Entry 7KTL (X-ray diffraction, 1.42 A resolution); this record covers chains A and P of the 4 polymer chains in the assembly.

# Chain A
Name: DNA-directed DNA/RNA polymerase mu
From: Homo sapiens
Notes: EC 2.7.7.7
UniProt: Q9NP87 (DPOLM_HUMAN); residue numbers follow UniProt; this construct covers 132-397, 410-494
Amino-acid sequence (356 residues; numbered 127 to 494; 12 numbers in that range are skipped by the numbering (no residue carries them; nothing is unmodelled there); the number before each row is that of its first residue):
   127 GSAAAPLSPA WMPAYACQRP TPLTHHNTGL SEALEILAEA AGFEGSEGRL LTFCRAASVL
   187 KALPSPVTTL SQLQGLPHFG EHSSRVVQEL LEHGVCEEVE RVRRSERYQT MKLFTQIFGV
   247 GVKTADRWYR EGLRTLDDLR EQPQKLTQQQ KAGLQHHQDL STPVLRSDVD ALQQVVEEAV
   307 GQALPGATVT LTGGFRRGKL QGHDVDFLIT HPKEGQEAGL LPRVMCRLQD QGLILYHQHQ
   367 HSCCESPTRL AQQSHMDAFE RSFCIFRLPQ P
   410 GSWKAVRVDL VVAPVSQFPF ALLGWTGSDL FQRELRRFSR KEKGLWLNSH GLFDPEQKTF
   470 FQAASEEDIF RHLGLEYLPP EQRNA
Unresolved in the structure: 127-136, 365-384
Sequence notes: expression tag (127-131); conflict Gly410 (Pro in Q9NP87); engineered mutation Asp438 (Lys in Q9NP87)
Ion coordination: Mn2+ site 1 near His152 (its only coordinating residue here); Mn2+ site 2: His208 (shared with 1 residue of chain D); Mn2+ site 3 near His219 (its only coordinating residue here); Na+: Thr241, Ile243, Val246 (shared with DT3(P) of chain P); Mn2+ site 4: Asp330, Asp332 (together with pyrophosphate) (shared with 8OG_5(P) of chain P); Mn2+ site 5: Asp330, Asp332, Asp418 (shared with DA4(P), 8OG_5(P) of chain P); Mn2+ site 6: Glu386, His459
Small-molecule neighbours: pyrophosphate (PPV): Gly319, Gly320, Arg323, Lys325, Gly328, His329, Asp330, Asp332
What the authors report for this chain:
  - Mn2+ coordination through a water molecule: Asp438
  - mutagenesis - R445A: increased catalytic activity on dGTP misinsertion
  - mutagenesis - Q441A: unchanged catalytic activity on 8-oxodGTP

# Chain P
Molecule: 5-nt DNA strand
Sequence (5 nucleotides; numbered 1 to 5; the number before each row is that of its first residue):
     1 CGTAG
Modified positions: 8OG (8-oxo-2'-deoxy-guanosine-5'-monophosphate) at position 5
Ion coordination: Na+: DT3 (shared with Thr241(A), Ile243(A), Val246(A) of chain A); Mn2+ site 1: DA4, 8OG_5 (shared with Asp330(A), Asp332(A), Asp418(A) of chain A); Mn2+ site 2: 8OG_5 (together with pyrophosphate) (shared with Asp330(A), Asp332(A) of chain A)

# Interface between chain A and chain P
Contacting residue pairs - 33 pairs, chain A then chain P:
  Ile243(A) with DT3(P), phosphate contact
  Phe244(A) with DT3(P), phosphate contact
  Gly245(A) with DG2(P), phosphate contact; DT3(P), hydrogen bond to the phosphate
  Val246(A) with DG2(P), hydrogen bond to the phosphate; DT3(P), hydrogen bond to the phosphate
  Gly247(A) with DG2(P), hydrogen bond to the phosphate
  Lys249(A) with DC1(P), phosphate contact; DG2(P), phosphate contact
  Thr250(A) with DC1(P), hydrogen bond to the phosphate; DG2(P), hydrogen bond to the phosphate
  Gln275(A) with DG2(P), sugar contact
  Gly319(A) with 8OG_5(P), phosphate contact
  Arg323(A) with 8OG_5(P), hydrogen bond to the phosphate
  His329(A) with DA4(P), salt bridge to the phosphate; 8OG_5(P), phosphate contact
  Asp330(A) with 8OG_5(P), phosphate contact
  Asp332(A) with DA4(P), phosphate contact; 8OG_5(P), phosphate contact
  Phe389(A) with DT3(P), sugar contact; DA4(P), sugar contact
  Arg416(A) with DT3(P), phosphate contact; DA4(P), salt bridge to the phosphate
  Asp418(A) with DA4(P), sugar contact; 8OG_5(P), phosphate contact
  Gly433(A) with 8OG_5(P), sugar contact
  Trp434(A) with DA4(P), sugar contact; 8OG_5(P), sugar contact
  Thr435(A) with 8OG_5(P), phosphate contact
  Gly436(A) with 8OG_5(P), hydrogen bond to the phosphate
  Ser437(A) with 8OG_5(P), sugar contact
  Asp438(A) with 8OG_5(P), base contact
  Arg445(A) with 8OG_5(P), base contact
Also at the interface, not in a pair above, chain A (27 interface residues in all): Val248, Gly320, Arg387, Arg442

# Summary
Chain A and chain P form an interface of 27 and 5 residues respectively, with 8 hydrogen bonds and 2 salt
bridges. Polar pairs include Gly245(A)-DT3(P), Val246(A)-DG2(P) and Val246(A)-DT3(P). Chain A binds
pyrophosphate. The paper reports that R445A of chain A increases catalytic activity on dGTP misinsertion;
water-mediated Mn2+ coordination by Asp438(A).
Here chain A is DNA-directed DNA/RNA polymerase mu (Homo sapiens) and chain P is a 5-nt DNA strand. Entry 7KTL
(DNA Polymerase Mu (K438D), 8-oxodGTP:Ct Product State Ternary Complex, 50 mM Mn2+ (90min)) was determined by
X-ray diffraction together with 7KSS, 7KST, 7KSU, 7KSV, 7KSW, 7KSX and 25 further entries from the same study.
